Entry 7PR8 (X-ray diffraction, 1.66 A resolution); this record covers chains A and B.

[Chain A]
Molecule: Heparanase 50 kDa subunit
From: Homo sapiens
Reference sequence: Q9Y251 (HPSE_HUMAN); numbering as in UniProt (aligned over 160-543)
Chain sequence (385 residues; each row starts with the number of its first residue):
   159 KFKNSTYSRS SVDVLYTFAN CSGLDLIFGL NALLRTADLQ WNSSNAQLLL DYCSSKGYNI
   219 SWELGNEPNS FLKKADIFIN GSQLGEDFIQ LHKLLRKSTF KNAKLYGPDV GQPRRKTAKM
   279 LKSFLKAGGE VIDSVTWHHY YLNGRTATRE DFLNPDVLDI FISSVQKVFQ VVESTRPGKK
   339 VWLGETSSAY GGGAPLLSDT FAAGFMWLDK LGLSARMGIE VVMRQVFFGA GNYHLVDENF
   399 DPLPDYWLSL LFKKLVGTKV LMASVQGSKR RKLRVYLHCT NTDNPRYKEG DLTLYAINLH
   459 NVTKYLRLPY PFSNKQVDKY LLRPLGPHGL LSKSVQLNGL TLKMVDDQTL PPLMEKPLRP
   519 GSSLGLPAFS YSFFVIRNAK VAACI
Sequence notes: expression tag (159); variant Arg-307 (Lys in Q9Y251)
Curated features (UniProtKB/Swiss-Prot):
  - region: Phe-527 to Ile-543 (Required for transferring proheparanase to the Golgi apparatus, secretion and subsequent enzyme activity and for enhancement of PKB/AKT1 phosphorylation)
  - active site: Glu-225 (Proton donor), Glu-343 (Nucleophile)
  - binding site (heparan sulfate group): Gln-270 to Lys-280, His-296, Arg-303, Tyr-348 to Gly-350, Gly-389 to Tyr-391
  - glycosylation (N-linked (GlcNAc...) asparagine): Asn-162, Asn-178, Asn-200, Asn-217, Asn-238, Asn-459
  - natural variant: Asn-260 (N260S: In some hepatocellular carcinoma), Arg-307 (K307R: this construct carries the variant)
  - mutagenesis: Lys-161 (K161A: Two-fold increase in the level of secretion upon addition of GS-modified heparin. No association with GS-modified heparin; when associated with K-161), Asn-162 (N162Q: Faster electrophoretic migration typical of a size reduction and important decrease of secretion. Larger size reduction; when associated with Q-178; Q-200; Q-217; Q-238 and Q-459), Asn-178 (N178Q: Faster electrophoretic migration typical of a size reduction and important decrease of secretion. Larger size reduction; when associated with Q-162; Q-200; Q-217; Q-238 and Q-459), Asn-200 (N200Q: Faster electrophoretic migration typical of a size reduction and partial decrease in secretion. Larger size reduction; when associated with Q-162; Q-178; Q-217; Q-238 and Q-459), Asn-217 (N217Q: Faster electrophoretic migration typical of a size reduction and partial decrease in secretion. Larger size reduction; when associated with Q-162; Q-178; Q-200; Q-238 and Q-459), Glu-225 (E225A: Loss of heparanase activity. No effect on HPSE-mediated cell adhesion), Asn-238 (N238Q: Faster electrophoretic migration typical of a size reduction. Larger size reduction and important decrease of secretion; when associated with Q-162; Q-178; Q-200; Q-217 and Q-459), Glu-343 (E343A: Loss of heparanase activity), Asp-367 (D367A: Strong decrease in heparanase activity), Glu-378 (E378A: No reduction in heparanase activity), Glu-396 (E396A: No reduction in heparanase activity), Val-414 (V414K: Abolishes processing, secretion and enzyme activity), 17 further mutagenesis entries in UniProt
Cystine bridges: Cys-437/Cys-542
Covalent attachments: N-acetylglucosamine (NAG) linked to Asn-162, Asn-200, Asn-238; compound 8I4 linked to Glu-343; glycan linked to Asn-459
What the authors report for this chain:
  - binding site for the ligand 8I4: Glu-343
  - binding site for 2-acetamido-2-deoxy-6-O-sulfo-glucose: Lys-159

[Chain B]
Molecule: Heparanase 8 kDa subunit
From: Homo sapiens
Reference sequence: Q9Y251 (HPSE_HUMAN); numbering as in UniProt (aligned over 36-109)
Chain sequence (74 residues; numbered 36 to 109; the number before each row is that of its first residue):
    36 QDVVDLDFFT QEPLHLVSPS FLSVTIDANL ATDPRFLILL GSPKLRTLAR GLSPAYLRFG
    96 GTKTDFLIFD PKKE
Curated features (UniProtKB/Swiss-Prot):
  - binding site (heparan sulfate group): Asp-62 to Asn-64, Thr-97

[Interface between chain A and chain B]
Residue-residue contacts (201):
  Phe-160(A) / Thr-97(B)
  Phe-160(A) / Phe-101(B)  hydrophobic
  Lys-161(A) / Lys-98(B)  hydrogen bond (backbone-side chain)
  Lys-161(A) / Phe-101(B)
  Asn-162(A) / Phe-101(B)
  Asn-162(A) / Ile-103(B)
  Ser-163(A) / Lys-98(B)  hydrogen bond
  Ser-163(A) / Phe-101(B)  hydrogen bond (backbone-backbone)
  Ser-163(A) / Leu-102(B)
  Ser-163(A) / Ile-103(B)  hydrogen bond (backbone-backbone)
  Thr-164(A) / Ile-103(B)
  Thr-164(A) / Asp-105(B)
  Thr-164(A) / Lys-108(B)  hydrogen bond (backbone-side chain)
  Tyr-165(A) / Leu-102(B)  hydrophobic
  Tyr-165(A) / Ile-103(B)  hydrogen bond (backbone-backbone)
  Tyr-165(A) / Phe-104(B)
  Tyr-165(A) / Asp-105(B)  hydrogen bond (backbone-backbone)
  Ser-166(A) / Lys-108(B)
  Ser-166(A) / Glu-109(B)
  Arg-167(A) / Phe-104(B)
  Arg-167(A) / Pro-106(B)  hydrogen bond (side chain-backbone)
  Arg-167(A) / Lys-108(B)  hydrogen bond (side chain-backbone)
  Ser-168(A) / Glu-109(B)
  Ser-169(A) / Phe-71(B)
  Val-172(A) / Phe-71(B)  hydrophobic
  Val-172(A) / Leu-72(B)  hydrophobic
  Val-172(A) / Leu-75(B)  hydrophobic
  Leu-173(A) / Phe-94(B)  hydrophobic
  Thr-175(A) / Arg-81(B)
  Phe-176(A) / Leu-75(B)
  Phe-176(A) / Arg-81(B)
  Phe-176(A) / Ala-84(B)  hydrophobic
  Phe-176(A) / Leu-92(B)  hydrophobic
  Cys-179(A) / Arg-81(B)
  Cys-179(A) / Arg-85(B)  hydrogen bond (backbone-side chain)
  Ser-180(A) / Arg-81(B)
  Ser-180(A) / Ala-84(B)
  Ser-180(A) / Arg-85(B)
  Ser-180(A) / Ser-88(B)
  Gly-181(A) / Ser-88(B)  hydrogen bond (backbone-side chain)
  Leu-182(A) / Ala-84(B)
  Leu-182(A) / Ala-90(B)
  Asp-183(A) / Ala-90(B)  hydrogen bond (backbone-backbone)
  Asp-183(A) / Tyr-91(B)
  Asp-183(A) / Leu-92(B)  hydrogen bond (backbone-backbone)
  Leu-184(A) / Leu-92(B)
  Ile-185(A) / Tyr-91(B)  hydrophobic
  Ile-185(A) / Leu-92(B)  hydrogen bond (backbone-backbone)
  Ile-185(A) / Arg-93(B)
  Ile-185(A) / Phe-94(B)  hydrogen bond (backbone-backbone)
  Phe-186(A) / Phe-94(B)  hydrophobic
  Gly-187(A) / Phe-94(B)  hydrogen bond (backbone-backbone)
  Gly-187(A) / Thr-99(B)
  Leu-188(A) / Thr-99(B)
  Leu-188(A) / Asp-100(B)
  Asn-189(A) / Thr-99(B)
  Asn-189(A) / Asp-100(B)  hydrogen bond (side chain-backbone)
  Asn-189(A) / Phe-101(B)
  Asn-189(A) / Leu-102(B)  hydrogen bond (side chain-backbone)
  Ala-190(A) / Asp-100(B)  hydrogen bond (backbone-side chain)
  Leu-191(A) / Asp-100(B)
  Leu-191(A) / Phe-101(B)  hydrophobic
  Asn-203(A) / Ile-103(B)
  Asn-203(A) / Phe-104(B)  hydrogen bond (side chain-backbone)
  Leu-206(A) / Phe-104(B)
  Leu-207(A) / Phe-104(B)
  Tyr-210(A) / Phe-104(B)  hydrophobic
  Glu-221(A) / Arg-93(B)  salt bridge
  Gly-223(A) / Asp-100(B)
  Asn-224(A) / Arg-93(B)  hydrogen bond
  Asn-224(A) / Gly-96(B)  hydrogen bond (side chain-backbone)
  Asn-224(A) / Thr-97(B)
  Asn-224(A) / Asp-100(B)  hydrogen bond (backbone-side chain)
  Phe-229(A) / Asp-100(B)
  Lys-232(A) / Thr-97(B)
  Lys-232(A) / Phe-101(B)
  Tyr-264(A) / Tyr-91(B)
  Asp-267(A) / Arg-93(B)  salt bridge
  Trp-340(A) / Tyr-91(B)  hydrophobic
  Gly-342(A) / Arg-93(B)
  Glu-343(A) / Arg-93(B)  salt bridge
  Trp-365(A) / Leu-57(B)  hydrophobic
  Leu-369(A) / Phe-56(B)
  Leu-369(A) / Leu-57(B)  hydrophobic
  Ala-373(A) / His-50(B)
  Ala-373(A) / Phe-56(B)
  Arg-374(A) / Leu-49(B)
  Arg-374(A) / His-50(B)  hydrogen bond (backbone-side chain)
  Met-375(A) / His-50(B)
  Gly-376(A) / His-50(B)
  Ile-377(A) / Val-52(B)
  Ile-377(A) / Phe-56(B)
  Glu-378(A) / Val-52(B)
  Glu-378(A) / Ser-53(B)  hydrogen bond (backbone-backbone)
  Glu-378(A) / Phe-56(B)
  Val-379(A) / Ser-53(B)
  Val-379(A) / Ser-55(B)
  Val-379(A) / Phe-56(B)
  Val-379(A) / Ser-58(B)
  Val-380(A) / Phe-56(B)  hydrogen bond (backbone-backbone)
  Val-380(A) / Leu-57(B)
  Val-380(A) / Ser-58(B)  hydrogen bond (backbone-backbone)
  Met-381(A) / Ser-58(B)
  Met-381(A) / Arg-93(B)
  Arg-382(A) / Ser-58(B)  hydrogen bond (backbone-backbone)
  Arg-382(A) / Val-59(B)
  Arg-382(A) / Thr-60(B)  hydrogen bond (backbone-backbone)
  Gln-383(A) / Thr-60(B)  hydrogen bond
  Gln-383(A) / Asp-62(B)  hydrogen bond
  Val-384(A) / Thr-60(B)
  Val-384(A) / Ile-61(B)  hydrophobic
  Val-384(A) / Asp-62(B)
  Phe-385(A) / Val-59(B)  hydrophobic
  Phe-385(A) / Thr-60(B)  hydrogen bond (backbone-backbone)
  Phe-385(A) / Leu-80(B)  hydrophobic
  Phe-385(A) / Leu-83(B)
  Phe-385(A) / Ala-84(B)
  Phe-386(A) / Ile-61(B)
  Phe-386(A) / Leu-80(B)  hydrophobic
  Leu-393(A) / Val-59(B)  hydrophobic
  Val-394(A) / Leu-80(B)  hydrophobic
  Val-394(A) / Leu-83(B)  hydrophobic
  Asn-397(A) / Lys-79(B)  hydrogen bond (backbone-side chain)
  Phe-398(A) / Ser-77(B)
  Phe-398(A) / Lys-79(B)
  Phe-398(A) / Leu-80(B)  hydrophobic
  Phe-398(A) / Leu-83(B)
  Asp-399(A) / Lys-79(B)  salt bridge
  Tyr-404(A) / Leu-83(B)  hydrogen bond (side chain-backbone)
  Tyr-404(A) / Gly-86(B)
  Tyr-404(A) / Leu-87(B)  hydrophobic
  Ser-407(A) / Leu-57(B)
  Leu-408(A) / Gly-86(B)
  Phe-410(A) / Phe-56(B)  hydrophobic
  Lys-411(A) / Leu-57(B)  hydrogen bond (side chain-backbone)
  Lys-411(A) / Leu-87(B)  hydrogen bond (side chain-backbone)
  Lys-411(A) / Pro-89(B)  hydrogen bond (side chain-backbone)
  Lys-411(A) / Ala-90(B)
  Lys-412(A) / Gly-86(B)  hydrogen bond (side chain-backbone)
  Thr-416(A) / His-50(B)
  Thr-416(A) / Leu-51(B)
  Thr-416(A) / Val-52(B)  hydrogen bond (backbone-backbone)
  Thr-416(A) / Ser-53(B)
  Thr-416(A) / Pro-54(B)
  Lys-417(A) / Pro-48(B)
  Lys-417(A) / His-50(B)
  Lys-417(A) / Leu-51(B)
  Val-418(A) / Pro-48(B)
  Val-418(A) / Leu-49(B)  hydrogen bond (backbone-backbone)
  Val-418(A) / His-50(B)  hydrogen bond (backbone-backbone)
  Val-418(A) / Val-52(B)  hydrophobic
  Leu-419(A) / Phe-44(B)
  Leu-419(A) / Glu-47(B)
  Leu-419(A) / Pro-48(B)  hydrophobic
  Leu-419(A) / Leu-49(B)
  Met-420(A) / Phe-43(B)
  Met-420(A) / Phe-44(B)  hydrogen bond (backbone-backbone)
  Met-420(A) / Leu-49(B)  hydrophobic
  Ala-421(A) / Asp-42(B)
  Ala-421(A) / Phe-43(B)  hydrophobic
  Ser-422(A) / Leu-41(B)
  Ser-422(A) / Asp-42(B)  hydrogen bond (backbone-backbone)
  Val-423(A) / Val-39(B)  hydrophobic
  Val-423(A) / Asp-40(B)
  Val-423(A) / Leu-41(B)  hydrophobic
  Gln-424(A) / Asp-40(B)  hydrogen bond (backbone-backbone)
  Gln-424(A) / Asp-42(B)  hydrogen bond
  Leu-431(A) / Val-39(B)  hydrophobic
  Leu-435(A) / Phe-43(B)  hydrophobic
  Leu-452(A) / Leu-41(B)  hydrophobic
  Val-460(A) / Asp-37(B)
  Thr-461(A) / Asp-37(B)
  Lys-462(A) / Asp-37(B)  salt bridge
  Tyr-463(A) / Asp-37(B)  hydrogen bond (backbone-backbone)
  Tyr-463(A) / Val-38(B)
  Tyr-463(A) / Val-39(B)  hydrogen bond (backbone-backbone)
  Leu-464(A) / Val-39(B)
  Leu-464(A) / Leu-41(B)  hydrophobic
  Arg-465(A) / Val-38(B)
  Arg-465(A) / Val-39(B)  hydrogen bond (backbone-backbone)
  Arg-465(A) / Asp-40(B)  salt bridge
  Arg-465(A) / Leu-41(B)  hydrogen bond (backbone-backbone)
  Leu-466(A) / Phe-43(B)  hydrophobic
  Pro-467(A) / Leu-41(B)
  Pro-467(A) / Phe-43(B)  hydrophobic
  Phe-470(A) / Phe-43(B)  hydrophobic
  Met-502(A) / Lys-79(B)
  Met-502(A) / Thr-82(B)
  Met-502(A) / Leu-83(B)  hydrophobic
  Asp-505(A) / Lys-79(B)
  Asp-505(A) / Thr-82(B)  hydrogen bond (backbone-side chain)
  Gln-506(A) / Pro-78(B)
  Gln-506(A) / Thr-82(B)  hydrogen bond
  Thr-507(A) / Thr-82(B)
  Leu-508(A) / Gly-86(B)
  Ile-534(A) / Phe-43(B)  hydrophobic
  Val-539(A) / Thr-45(B)
  Ala-541(A) / Thr-45(B)
  Ala-541(A) / Gln-46(B)
  Ala-541(A) / Glu-47(B)
  Ala-541(A) / Pro-48(B)
Interface residues without a listed pair, chain A (107 interface residues in all): Val-170, Ala-177, Ala-233, His-296, Ser-372, Gly-387, Pro-400, Gly-415, Val-433, Leu-450
Interface residues without a listed pair, chain B (64 interface residues in all): Leu-65, Thr-67, Leu-74, Lys-107

[In short]
107 residues of chain A and 64 residues of chain B are in contact; the contacts include 51 hydrogen bonds and
6 salt bridges. Among the polar pairs are Glu-221(A)/Arg-93(B), Asp-267(A)/Arg-93(B) and Glu-343(A)/Arg-93(B).
From the paper: a binding site for the ligand 8I4 at Glu-343(A); a binding site for
2-acetamido-2-deoxy-6-O-sulfo-glucose at Lys-159(A).
Chain A is Heparanase 50 kDa subunit and chain B is Heparanase 8 kDa subunit, both from Homo sapiens; the
structure, Crystal structure of human heparanase in complex with covalent inhibitor GR109, was determined by
X-ray diffraction together with 7PR7 and 7PRT from the same study.
